PDB entry 5JM4 | X-ray diffraction, 2.34 A resolution | chains A and D of the 4 polymer chains in the assembly

Chain A:
Protein: 14-3-3 protein zeta/delta
From: Homo sapiens
UniProtKB: P63104 (1433Z_HUMAN); residue numbers follow UniProt; this construct covers 2-229
Sequence (230 residues; row label = number of the first residue in the row):
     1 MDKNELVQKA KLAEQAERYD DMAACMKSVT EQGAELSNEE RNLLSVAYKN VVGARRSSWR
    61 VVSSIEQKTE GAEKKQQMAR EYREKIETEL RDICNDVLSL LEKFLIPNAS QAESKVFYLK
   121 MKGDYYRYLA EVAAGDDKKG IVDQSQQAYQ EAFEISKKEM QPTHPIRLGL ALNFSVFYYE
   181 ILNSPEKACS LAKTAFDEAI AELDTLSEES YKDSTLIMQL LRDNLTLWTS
Disordered / not traced: 1, 71
Differences from the reference sequence: initiating methionine (1); expression tag (230)
Ligand contacts: benzoic acid (BEZ): F196, I200, M218, Q219, R222

Chain D:
Protein: Gln-gly-mkd-ang-asp-mkd-leu-asp-leu-ala-clu
Sequence (11 residues; each row starts with the number of its first residue):
   420 QGXXDXLDLA X
Modified residues: MKD ((2S)-2-amino-2-methyloctanoic acid) at position 422, A1G ((2S)-amino[(3R,5R,7R)-tricyclo[3.3.1.1~3,7~]decan-1-yl]acetic acid) at position 423, MKD ((2S)-2-amino-2-methyloctanoic acid) at position 425, 6L9 ([(2S)-2,3-diamino-3-oxopropyl]propanedioic acid) at position 430

Interface between chain A and chain D:
Pairs across the interface (31; chain A residue first):
  R41(A) - MKD_425(D)
  N42(A) - MKD_425(D)
  S45(A) - MKD_425(D)  hydrogen bond (side chain-backbone)
  V46(A) - MKD_425(D)
  K49(A) - D424(D)  hydrogen bond (side chain-backbone)
  K49(A) - MKD_425(D)
  K49(A) - D427(D)
  R56(A) - 6L9_430(D)
  R60(A) - 6L9_430(D)
  F117(A) - MKD_425(D)
  K120(A) - L426(D)  hydrogen bond (side chain-backbone)
  K120(A) - D427(D)  hydrogen bond (side chain-backbone)
  R127(A) - 6L9_430(D)
  Y128(A) - D427(D)  hydrogen bond
  E131(A) - 6L9_430(D)
  P165(A) - MKD_422(D)
  P165(A) - L426(D)
  I166(A) - MKD_425(D)
  G169(A) - L428(D)
  L172(A) - L428(D)  hydrophobic
  N173(A) - D427(D)  hydrogen bond (side chain-backbone)
  N173(A) - L428(D)
  N173(A) - A429(D)  hydrogen bond (side chain-backbone)
  V176(A) - A429(D)  hydrophobic
  E180(A) - 6L9_430(D)
  D213(A) - MKD_422(D)
  D213(A) - A1G_423(D)
  L216(A) - A1G_423(D)
  I217(A) - A1G_423(D)
  I217(A) - L426(D)  hydrophobic
  L220(A) - L428(D)  hydrophobic
Interface residues without a listed pair, chain A (24 interface residues in all): Y125

In short:
Chain A and chain D form an interface of 24 and 9 residues respectively; the contacts include 7 hydrogen
bonds. Polar contacts include S45(A)-MKD_425(D), K49(A)-D424(D) and K120(A)-L426(D). Ligands of chain A:
benzoic acid.
Here chain A is 14-3-3 protein zeta/delta (Homo sapiens) and chain D is
Gln-gly-mkd-ang-asp-mkd-leu-asp-leu-ala-clu. Entry 5JM4 (Crystal structure of 14-3-3zeta in complex with a
cyclic peptide involving an adamantyl and a dicarboxy ...) was determined by X-ray diffraction.
